6TPS - chains R and S of the 22 polymer chains in the assembly; structure by electron microscopy, 3.54 A resolution.

# Chain R
Name: RNA polymerase I-specific transcription initiation factor RRN11
Organism: Saccharomyces cerevisiae (strain ATCC 204508 / S288c)
UniProtKB: Q04712 (RRN11_YEAST); numbering as in UniProt (aligned over 1-507)
Amino-acid sequence (507 residues; numbered 1 to 507; the number before each row is that of its first residue):
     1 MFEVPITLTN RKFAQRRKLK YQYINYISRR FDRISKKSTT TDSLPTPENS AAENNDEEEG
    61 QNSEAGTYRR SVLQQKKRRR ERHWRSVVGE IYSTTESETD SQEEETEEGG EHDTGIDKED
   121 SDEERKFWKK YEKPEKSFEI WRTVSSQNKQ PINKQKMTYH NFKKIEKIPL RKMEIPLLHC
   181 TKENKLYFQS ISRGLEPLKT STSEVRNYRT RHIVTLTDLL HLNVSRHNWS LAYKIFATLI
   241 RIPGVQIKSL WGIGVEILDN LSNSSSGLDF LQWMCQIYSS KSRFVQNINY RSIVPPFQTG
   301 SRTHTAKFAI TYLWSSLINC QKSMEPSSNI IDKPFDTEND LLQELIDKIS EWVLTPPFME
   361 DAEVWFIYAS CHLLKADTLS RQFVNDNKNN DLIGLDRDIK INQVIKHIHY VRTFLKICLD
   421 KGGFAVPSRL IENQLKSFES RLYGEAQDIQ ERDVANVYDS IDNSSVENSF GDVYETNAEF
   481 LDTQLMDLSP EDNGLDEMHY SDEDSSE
Unresolved in the structure: 37-120, 325-344, 385-397, 443-507

# Chain S
Molecule: Nts-DNA
Sequence (27 nucleotides; row label = number of the first residue in the row):
     1 AAAAAAAAAA AAAAAAAAAA AAAAAAA

# Chain R / chain S interface
Residue-residue contacts (7):
  Arg11(R) - DA10(S)  salt bridge to the phosphate
  Arg11(R) - DA11(S)  salt bridge to the phosphate
  Arg125(R) - DA19(S)  salt bridge to the phosphate
  Thr181(R) - DA9(S)  phosphate contact
  Arg283(R) - DA21(S)  phosphate contact
  Asn287(R) - DA19(S)  hydrogen bond to the phosphate
  Asn287(R) - DA20(S)  hydrogen bond to the phosphate
Other interface residues (no listed pair), chain R (8 interface residues in all): Lys182, Asn207, Phe284
Other interface residues (no listed pair), chain S (7 interface residues in all): DA12

# Summary
8 residues of chain R and 7 residues of chain S are in contact; the contacts include 2 hydrogen bonds and 3
salt bridges. Polar contacts include Asn287(R)-DA19(S), Asn287(R)-DA20(S) and Arg11(R)-DA10(S).
Chain R is RNA polymerase I-specific transcription initiation factor RRN11 (Saccharomyces cerevisiae (strain
ATCC 204508 / S288c)) and chain S is Nts-DNA; the structure, early intermediate RNA Polymerase I
Pre-initiation complex - eiPIC, was determined by electron microscopy.
